Entry 8IUG (electron microscopy, 2.86 A resolution); this record covers chains C and L of the 37 polymer chains in the assembly.

Chain C:
Protein: Cytochrome subunit of photosynthetic reaction center
Organism: Roseiflexus castenholzii
Reference sequence: Q83XC9 (Q83XC9_9CHLR); numbering as in UniProt (aligned over 1-320)
Chain sequence (320 residues; row label = number of the first residue in the row):
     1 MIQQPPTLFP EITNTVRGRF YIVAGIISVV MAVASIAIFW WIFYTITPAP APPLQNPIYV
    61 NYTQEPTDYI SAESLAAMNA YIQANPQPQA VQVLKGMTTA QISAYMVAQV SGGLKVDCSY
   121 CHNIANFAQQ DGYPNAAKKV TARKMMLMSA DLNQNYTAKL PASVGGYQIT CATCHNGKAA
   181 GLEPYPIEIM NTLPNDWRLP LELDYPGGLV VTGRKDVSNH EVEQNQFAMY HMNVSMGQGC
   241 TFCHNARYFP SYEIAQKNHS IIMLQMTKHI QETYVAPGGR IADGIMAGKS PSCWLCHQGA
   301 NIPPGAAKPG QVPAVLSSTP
Not modelled in the structure: 1-4
Covalently attached groups: heme c (HEC) linked to C118, C121, C171, C174, C240, C243, C293, C296
Metal / ion sites: heme c Fe (4 sites), coordinated by H122, H175, H244, H297; Ca2+: M190, L193, N195 (together with phosphatidylglycerol)
Residues lining bound ligands:
  - bacteriochlorophyll a (BCL), molecule 1: F9, I12, I22
  - bacteriochlorophyll a (BCL), molecule 2: I38, W41, I42, I46
  - 2-O-octyl-beta-D-glucopyranose (BGL), molecule 1: E11, I12, T15, R17, G18, Y21, I22
  - 2-O-octyl-beta-D-glucopyranose (BGL), molecule 2: R17, Y21, G25
  - heme c (HEC), molecule 1: I70, M78, Y81, P88, Q89, A90, V91, Q92, V93, L94, T99, I102, S103, M106, V107, V110, S111, L114, V116, D117, Y120, H122, F127, A128, K139, A142, R143, M146
  - heme c (HEC), molecule 2: Y105, V110, L114, Y120, K138, T141, A142, M145, M146, M148, S149, L152, I169, T170, T173, H175, A179, A180, G181, L182, I270, M286, A287, K289
  - heme c (HEC), molecule 3: L152, T157, L160, V164, G165, G166, Y167, Q168, I169, L199, M232, M236, F242, Q256, H259, S260, M263, L264, M266, T267, I270, S292, H297, N301, I302, P303, A306
  - heme c (HEC), molecule 4: Y205, P206, G207, G208, L209, V210, V211, T212, N225, Q226, M229, Y230, M232, N233, M236, G239, H244, F249, P250, Y252, K257, S260, I261, L264
  - gamma-Carotene (U4Z), molecule 1: P6, T7, L8, F9
  - gamma-Carotene (U4Z), molecule 2: V16, R19, F20, V23, A24, I27, S28, M31, A32, S35, I36, F39, W40
  - gamma-Carotene (U4Z), molecule 3: M31, A34, S35, I38

Chain L:
Protein: Reaction center protein L chain
Organism: Roseiflexus castenholzii
Reference sequence: Q83XD0 (Q83XD0_9CHLR); numbering as in UniProt (aligned over 1-641)
Chain sequence (641 residues; each row starts with the number of its first residue):
     1 MSAVPRALPL PSGETLPAEA ISSTGSQAAS AEVIPFSIIE EFYKRPGKTL AARFFGVDPF
    61 DFWIGRFYVG LFGAISIIGI ILGVAFYLYE GVVNEGTLNI LAMRIEPPPV SQGLNVDPAQ
   121 PGFFWFLTMV AATIAFVGWL LRQIDISLKL DMGMEVPIAF GAVVSSWITL QWLRPIAMGA
   181 WGHGFPLGIT HHLDWVSNIG YQYYNFFYNP FHAIGITLLF ASTLFLHMHG SAVLSEAKRN
   241 ISDQNIHVFW RNILGYSIGE IGIHRVAFWT GAASVLFSNL CIFLSGTFVK DWNAFWGFWD
   301 KMPIWNGVGQ GALVAGLSLL GVGLVLGRGR ETPGPIDLHD EEYRDGLEGT IAKPPGHVGW
   361 MQRLLGEGQV GPIYVGLWGV ISFITFFASA FIILVDYGRQ VGWNPIIYLR EFWNLAVYPP
   421 PTEYGLSWNV PWDKGGAWLA ATFFLHISVL TWWARLYTRA KATGVGTQLA WGFASALSLY
   481 FVIYLFHPLA LGNWSAAPGH GFRAILDWTN YVSIHWGNFY YNPFHMLSIF FLLGSTLLLA
   541 MHGATIVATS KWKSEMEFTE MMAEGPGTQR AQLFWRWVMG WNANSYNIHI WAWWFAAFTA
   601 ITGAIGLFLS GTLVPDWYAW GETAKIVAPW PNPDWAQYVF R
Not modelled in the structure: 1-29, 316-641
Metal / ion sites: Mn2+: H229, H264 (shared with 3 residues of chain M)
Residues lining bound ligands:
  - bacteriochlorophyll a (BCL), molecule 1: V84, Y87, I100, F136, W167, L170, F185, I189, H192, L193
  - bacteriochlorophyll a (BCL), molecule 2: F136, V163, V164, S166, W167, L170, W195, V196, S197, I199, G200, Y201, F206, F207, H212, G215, I216, L219, F220, V275, S278, N279, C281, I282
  - bacteriochlorophyll a (BCL), molecule 3: V196, Y201, F207, F220
  - 2-O-octyl-beta-D-glucopyranose (BGL), molecule 1: L50, R53, I144, L148, D151, M152, M154
  - 2-O-octyl-beta-D-glucopyranose (BGL), molecule 2: G113, L114, N115, W172, I176, W181
  - 2-O-octyl-beta-D-glucopyranose (BGL), molecule 3: F288, V289, K290, D291, A294, F295
  - 2-O-octyl-beta-D-glucopyranose (BGL), molecule 4: A294, F295, G297, F298
  - 2-O-octyl-beta-D-glucopyranose (BGL), molecule 5: F298, K301, M302, P303, I304
  - bacteriopheophytin a (BPH), molecule 1: G79, I80, G83, V84, Y87, T128, A132, A135, F136, W139, Q143, V156, A159, F160, V163, W167, F185, L187, G188, I189, H192, G271, V275
  - bacteriopheophytin a (BPH), molecule 2: F207, A213, I216, T217, F220, A221, L224
  - bacteriopheophytin a (BPH), molecule 3: F220, T223, L224, H227, M228, L254
  - Menaquinone 11 (MQE; 2-methyl-3-[(2E,6E,10E,14E,18E,22E,26E,30E,34E,38E)-3,7,11,15,19,23,27,31,35,39,43-undecamethyltetratetraconta-2,6,10,1 4,18,22,26,30,34,38,42-undecaen-1-yl]naphthalene-1,4-dione), molecule 1: F60, F67, V69, G73, A74, I75, I77, I78, I80, W139, R142
  - Menaquinone 11 (MQE), molecule 2: L218, F225, M228, H229, A232, I246, H247, W250, Y256, S257, I258, G259, E260, I263, V266, W269, T270, A273, F277

How chain C and chain L interact:
Pairs across the interface (21; chain C residue first):
  N191(C) with N293(L), hydrogen bond (side chain-backbone); A294(L); G297(L)
  T192(C) with N293(L)
  N195(C) with V314(L)
  D196(C) with A312(L)
  Q226(C) with Y204(L), hydrogen bond
  Y230(C) with Y204(L), hydrophobic; D291(L); N293(L)
  G239(C) with Q202(L)
  C240(C) with Y201(L), hydrogen bond (backbone-backbone); Y204(L), hydrophobic
  T241(C) with N198(L); Q202(L)
  N245(C) with N198(L)
  A246(C) with S197(L), hydrogen bond (backbone-side chain); N198(L), hydrogen bond (backbone-side chain); Y201(L), hydrophobic
  R247(C) with D194(L), salt bridge
  F249(C) with Y201(L), hydrophobic
Other interface residues (no listed pair), chain C (14 interface residues in all): I187
Other interface residues (no listed pair), chain L (15 interface residues in all): H191, Y208, W296

In short:
14 residues of chain C face 15 of chain L across their interface; the contacts include 5 hydrogen bonds and 1
salt bridge. Polar contacts include R247(C)-D194(L), N191(C)-N293(L) and Q226(C)-Y204(L). Bound to chain C: 3
copies of gamma-Carotene, bacteriochlorophyll a and 2-O-octyl-beta-D-glucopyranose.
Chain C is Cytochrome subunit of photosynthetic reaction center and chain L is Reaction center protein L
chain, both from Roseiflexus castenholzii; the structure, Cryo-EM structure of the RC-LH core complex from
roseiflexus castenholzii, was determined by electron microscopy, deposited together with 8IUN.
